Entry 5ZSA (X-ray diffraction, 2.50 A resolution); this record covers chains B and C of the 4 polymer chains in the assembly.

[Chain B]
Molecule: Toll-like receptor 7
Organism: Macaca mulatta
UniProtKB: B3Y653 (B3Y653_MACMU); residues 27-839 here = UniProt positions 27-839
Amino-acid sequence (823 residues; numbered 23 to 845; the number before each row is that of its first residue):
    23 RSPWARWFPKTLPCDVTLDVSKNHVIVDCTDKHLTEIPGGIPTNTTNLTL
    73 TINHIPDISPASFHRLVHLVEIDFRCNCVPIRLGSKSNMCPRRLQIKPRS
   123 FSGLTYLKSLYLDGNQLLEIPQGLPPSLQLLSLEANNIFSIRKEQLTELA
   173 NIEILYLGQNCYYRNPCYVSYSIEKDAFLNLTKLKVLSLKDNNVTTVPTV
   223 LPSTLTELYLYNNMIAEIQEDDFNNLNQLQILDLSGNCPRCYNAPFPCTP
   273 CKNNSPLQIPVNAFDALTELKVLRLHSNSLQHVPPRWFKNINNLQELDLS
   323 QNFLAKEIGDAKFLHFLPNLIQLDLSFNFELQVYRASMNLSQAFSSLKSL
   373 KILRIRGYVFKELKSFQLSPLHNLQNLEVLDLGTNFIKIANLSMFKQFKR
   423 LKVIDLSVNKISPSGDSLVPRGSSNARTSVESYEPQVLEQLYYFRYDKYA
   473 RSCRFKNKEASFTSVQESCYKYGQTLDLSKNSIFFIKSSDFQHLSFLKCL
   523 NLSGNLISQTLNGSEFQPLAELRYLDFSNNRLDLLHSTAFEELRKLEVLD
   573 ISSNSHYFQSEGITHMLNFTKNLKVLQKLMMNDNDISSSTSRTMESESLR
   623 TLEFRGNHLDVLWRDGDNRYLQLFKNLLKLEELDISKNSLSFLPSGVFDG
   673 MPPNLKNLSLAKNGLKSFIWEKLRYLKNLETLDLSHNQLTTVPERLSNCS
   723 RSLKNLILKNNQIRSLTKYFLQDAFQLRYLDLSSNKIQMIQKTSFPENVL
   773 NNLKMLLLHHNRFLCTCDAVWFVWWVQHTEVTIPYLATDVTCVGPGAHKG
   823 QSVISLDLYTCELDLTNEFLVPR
Not modelled in the structure: 23-26, 436-458, 479-489, 836-845
Construct notes: expression tag (23-26, 840-845); engineered mutation Gln167 (Asn in B3Y653), Gln389 (Asn in B3Y653), Gln488 (Asn in B3Y653), Gln799 (Asn in B3Y653)
Disulfide bonds: Cys36-Cys51, Cys98-Cys475, Cys100-Cys112, Cys183-Cys189, Cys260-Cys273, Cys263-Cys270, Cys491-Cys521, Cys787-Cys814, Cys789-Cys833
Covalent attachments: N-acetylglucosamine (NAG) linked to Asn69, Asn215, Asn361, Asn413, Asn523, Asn534, Asn590, Asn679, Asn720
Ligand contacts:
  - IMDQ (IDQ; 1-[[4-(aminomethyl)phenyl]methyl]-2-butyl-imidazo[4,5-c]quinolin-4-amine), molecule 1: Tyr264, Asn265, Phe349, Phe351, Gln354, Val355, Tyr356, Val381, Phe408, Lys432
  - IMDQ (IDQ), molecule 2: Thr532, Asp555, Leu557, Gly584, Ile585, Thr586

[Chain C]
Molecule: 6-nt RNA strand
Sequence (6 nucleotides; each row starts with the number of its first residue):
     1 UUUUUU
Not modelled in the structure: 5-6

[Chain B / chain C interface]
Residue-residue contacts (30):
  Ile74(B) - U1(C)  sugar contact
  His76(B) - U1(C)  hydrogen bond to the base
  Arg97(B) - U2(C)  hydrogen bond to the base
  Cys98(B) - U1(C)  base contact
  Cys98(B) - U2(C)  base contact
  Val101(B) - U1(C)  base contact
  Leu105(B) - U1(C)  sugar contact
  Leu105(B) - U2(C)  phosphate contact
  Leu105(B) - U3(C)  phosphate contact
  Gly106(B) - U1(C)  sugar contact
  Ser107(B) - U1(C)  base contact
  Asn110(B) - U1(C)  base contact
  Asp135(B) - U2(C)  base contact
  Glu156(B) - U2(C)  hydrogen bond to the base
  Ala157(B) - U2(C)  base contact
  Gln181(B) - U2(C)  hydrogen bond to the sugar
  Tyr184(B) - U2(C)  hydrogen bond to the phosphate
  Tyr184(B) - U3(C)  hydrogen bond to the phosphate
  Arg186(B) - U3(C)  salt bridge to the phosphate
  Arg467(B) - U3(C)  hydrogen bond to the phosphate
  Arg467(B) - U4(C)  salt bridge to the phosphate
  Tyr468(B) - U4(C)  hydrogen bond to the phosphate
  Asp469(B) - U4(C)  hydrogen bond to the phosphate
  Ala472(B) - U2(C)  sugar contact
  Ala472(B) - U3(C)  sugar contact
  Arg473(B) - U2(C)  hydrogen bond to the sugar
  Ser474(B) - U2(C)  phosphate contact
  Ser474(B) - U3(C)  base contact
  Cys475(B) - U1(C)  hydrogen bond to the phosphate
  Cys475(B) - U2(C)  hydrogen bond to the phosphate
Also at the interface, not in a pair above, chain B (23 interface residues in all): Lys470

[Overview]
23 residues of chain B and 4 residues of chain C are in contact; the contacts include 12 hydrogen bonds and 2
salt bridges. Polar contacts include His76(B)-U1(C), Arg97(B)-U2(C) and Glu156(B)-U2(C). Chain B binds IMDQ.
Chain B is Toll-like receptor 7 (Macaca mulatta) and chain C is a 6-nt RNA strand; the structure, Crystal
structure of monkey TLR7 in complex with IMDQ and UUUUUU, was determined by X-ray diffraction together with
5ZSB, 5ZSC, 5ZSD, 5ZSE, 5ZSL, 5ZSM and 5ZSN from the same study.
